PDB entry 8EXY | electron microscopy, 3.20 A resolution | chains C and D of the 9 polymer chains in the assembly

Chain C:
Molecule: DNA-directed RNA polymerase subunit beta
Source organism: Mycobacterium tuberculosis H37Rv
Notes: EC 2.7.7.6
Reference sequence: P9WGY9 (RPOB_MYCTU); residues 1-1178 here = UniProt positions 1-1178
Amino-acid sequence (1178 residues; numbered 1 to 1178; the number before each row is that of its first residue):
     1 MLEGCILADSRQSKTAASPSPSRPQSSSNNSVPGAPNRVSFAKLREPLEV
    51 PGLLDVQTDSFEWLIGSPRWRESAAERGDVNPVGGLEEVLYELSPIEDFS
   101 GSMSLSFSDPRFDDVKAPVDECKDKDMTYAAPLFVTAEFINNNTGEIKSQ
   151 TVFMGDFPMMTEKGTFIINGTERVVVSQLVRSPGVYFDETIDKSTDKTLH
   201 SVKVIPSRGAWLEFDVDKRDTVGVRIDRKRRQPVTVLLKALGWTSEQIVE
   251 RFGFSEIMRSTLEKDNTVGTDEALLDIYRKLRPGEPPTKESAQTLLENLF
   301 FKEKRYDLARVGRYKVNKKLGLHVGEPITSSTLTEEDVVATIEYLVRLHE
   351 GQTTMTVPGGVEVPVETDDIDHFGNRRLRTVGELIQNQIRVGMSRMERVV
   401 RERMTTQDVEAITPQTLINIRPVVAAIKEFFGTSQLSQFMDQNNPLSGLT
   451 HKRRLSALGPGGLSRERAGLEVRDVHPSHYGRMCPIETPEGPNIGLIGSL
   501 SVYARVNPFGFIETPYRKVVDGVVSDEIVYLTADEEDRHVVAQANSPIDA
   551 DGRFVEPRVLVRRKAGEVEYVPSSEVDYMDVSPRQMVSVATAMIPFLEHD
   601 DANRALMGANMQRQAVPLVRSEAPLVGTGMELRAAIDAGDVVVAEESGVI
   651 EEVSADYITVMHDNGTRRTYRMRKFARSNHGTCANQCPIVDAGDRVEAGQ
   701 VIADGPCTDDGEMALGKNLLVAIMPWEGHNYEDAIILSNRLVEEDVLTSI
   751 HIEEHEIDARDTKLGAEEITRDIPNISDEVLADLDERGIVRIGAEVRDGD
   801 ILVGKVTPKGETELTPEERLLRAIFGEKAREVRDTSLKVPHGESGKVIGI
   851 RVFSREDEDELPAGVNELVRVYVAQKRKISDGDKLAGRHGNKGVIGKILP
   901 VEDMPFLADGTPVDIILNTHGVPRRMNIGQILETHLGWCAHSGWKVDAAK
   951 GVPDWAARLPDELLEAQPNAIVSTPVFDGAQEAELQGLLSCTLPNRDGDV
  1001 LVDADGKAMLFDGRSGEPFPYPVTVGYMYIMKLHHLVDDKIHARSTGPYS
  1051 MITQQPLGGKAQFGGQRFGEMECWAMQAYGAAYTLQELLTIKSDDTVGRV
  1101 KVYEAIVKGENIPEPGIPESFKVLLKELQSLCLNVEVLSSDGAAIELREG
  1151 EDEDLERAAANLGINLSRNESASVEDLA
Unresolved in the structure: 1-29, 811-828, 1152-1178
Curated features (UniProtKB/Swiss-Prot):
  - natural variant: V423 (V423A: In strain: vr1), L436 (L436P: In strain: vr2), S437 (S437T: In strain: vr3), Q438 to D441 (sequence variant, change not given here; In strain: RJ49), Q438 (Q438L: In strain: vr4), F439 (F439V: In strain: RJ37), M440 to N443 (deletion: In strain: RJ55), D441 (D441V: In strain: vr3), L449 to K452 (sequence variant, change not given here; In strain: RJ48), H451 (H451D: In strain: vr5; H451L: In strain: SP28; H451N: In strain: vr6; H451P: In strain: vr8; H451Q: In strain: vr1; H451R: In strain: vr7), S456 (S456L: In strain: vr11 and RJ37; S456Q: In strain: vr9; S456W: In strain: vr10), L458 (L458P: In strain: vr12 and SP22)
  - mutagenesis: E138 (E138R: Weakens interaction with TRCF and CarD), I147 (I147A: Weakens interaction with TRCF and CarD), K148 (K148A: Does not affect association with TRCF, but weakens interaction with CarD), S149 (S149A: Does not affect association with TRCF, but weakens interaction with CarD)

Chain D:
Molecule: DNA-directed RNA polymerase subunit beta'
Source organism: Mycobacterium tuberculosis H37Rv
Notes: EC 2.7.7.6
Reference sequence: P9WGY7 (RPOC_MYCTU); numbering as in UniProt (aligned over 1-1316)
Amino-acid sequence (1316 residues; each row starts with the number of its first residue):
     1 MLDVNFFDELRIGLATAEDIRQWSYGEVKKPETINYRTLKPEKDGLFCEK
    51 IFGPTRDWECYCGKYKRVRFKGIICERCGVEVTRAKVRRERMGHIELAAP
   101 VTHIWYFKGVPSRLGYLLDLAPKDLEKIIYFAAYVITSVDEEMRHNELST
   151 LEAEMAVERKAVEDQRDGELEARAQKLEADLAELEAEGAKADARRKVRDG
   201 GEREMRQIRDRAQRELDRLEDIWSTFTKLAPKQLIVDENLYRELVDRYGE
   251 YFTGAMGAESIQKLIENFDIDAEAESLRDVIRNGKGQKKLRALKRLKVVA
   301 AFQQSGNSPMGMVLDAVPVIPPELRPMVQLDGGRFATSDLNDLYRRVINR
   351 NNRLKRLIDLGAPEIIVNNEKRMLQESVDALFDNGRRGRPVTGPGNRPLK
   401 SLSDLLKGKQGRFRQNLLGKRVDYSGRSVIVVGPQLKLHQCGLPKLMALE
   451 LFKPFVMKRLVDLNHAQNIKSAKRMVERQRPQVWDVLEEVIAEHPVLLNR
   501 APTLHRLGIQAFEPMLVEGKAIQLHPLVCEAFNADFDGDQMAVHLPLSAE
   551 AQAEARILMLSSNNILSPASGRPLAMPRLDMVTGLYYLTTEVPGDTGEYQ
   601 PASGDHPETGVYSSPAEAIMAADRGVLSVRAKIKVRLTQLRPPVEIEAEL
   651 FGHSGWQPGDAWMAETTLGRVMFNELLPLGYPFVNKQMHKKVQAAIINDL
   701 AERYPMIVVAQTVDKLKDAGFYWATRSGVTVSMADVLVPPRKKEILDHYE
   751 ERADKVEKQFQRGALNHDERNEALVEIWKEATDEVGQALREHYPDDNPII
   801 TIVDSGATGNFTQTRTLAGMKGLVTNPKGEFIPRPVKSSFREGLTVLEYF
   851 INTHGARKGLADTALRTADSGYLTRRLVDVSQDVIVREHDCQTERGIVVE
   901 LAERAPDGTLIRDPYIETSAYARTLGTDAVDEAGNVIVERGQDLGDPEID
   951 ALLAAGITQVKVRSVLTCATSTGVCATCYGRSMATGKLVDIGEAVGIVAA
  1001 QSIGEPGTQLTMRTFHQGGVGEDITGGLPRVQELFEARVPRGKAPIADVT
  1051 GRVRLEDGERFYKITIVPDDGGEEVVYDKISKRQRLRVFKHEDGSERVLS
  1101 DGDHVEVGQQLMEGSADPHEVLRVQGPREVQIHLVREVQEVYRAQGVSIH
  1151 DKHIEVIVRQMLRRVTIIDSGSTEFLPGSLIDRAEFEAENRRVVAEGGEP
  1201 AAGRPVLMGITKASLATDSWLSAASFQETTRVLTDAAINCRSDKLNGLKE
  1251 NVIIGKLIPAGTGINRYRNIAVQPTEEARAAAYTIPSYEDQYYSPDFGAA
  1301 TGAAVPLDDYGYSDYR
Unresolved in the structure: 1, 1015-1022, 1283-1316
Ion coordination: Zn2+ site 1: C60, C62, C75, C78; Mg2+: D535, D537 (shared with 1 residue of chain R); Zn2+ site 2: C891, C968, C975, C978
Ligand contacts: phosphomethylphosphonic acid guanylate ester (G2P): R500, P502, N533, Q1009, M1012, R1013
Curated features (UniProtKB/Swiss-Prot):
  - binding site (Zn(2+)): C60, C62, C75, C78, C891, C968, C975, C978
  - binding site (Mg(2+)): D535, D537, D539

How chain C and chain D interact:
Contacting residue pairs (234):
  R473(C) - R857(D)
  V475(C) - F850(D)  hydrophobic
  V475(C) - T853(D)
  V475(C) - H854(D)
  V475(C) - R857(D)
  H476(C) - F850(D)
  Y480(C) - V846(D)
  P485(C) - R857(D)  hydrogen bond (backbone-side chain)
  I486(C) - Y849(D)  hydrophobic
  I494(C) - R857(D)
  I494(C) - L860(D)  hydrophobic
  G495(C) - R857(D)
  Q543(C) - T845(D)
  Q543(C) - V846(D)
  Q543(C) - L847(D)
  N545(C) - V846(D)
  R562(C) - L847(D)
  V568(C) - L847(D)  hydrophobic
  P583(C) - V846(D)
  M586(C) - V846(D)
  L597(C) - Y849(D)
  E598(C) - G843(D)
  E598(C) - L844(D)  hydrogen bond (backbone-backbone)
  H599(C) - F840(D)
  H599(C) - R841(D)
  H599(C) - E842(D)
  H599(C) - G843(D)
  D600(C) - F840(D)
  D600(C) - Y849(D)  hydrogen bond (backbone-side chain)
  D601(C) - F840(D)
  D601(C) - Y849(D)
  A602(C) - A856(D)  hydrophobic
  N603(C) - A856(D)  hydrogen bond (side chain-backbone)
  I723(C) - T730(D)  hydrogen bond (backbone-side chain)
  P725(C) - T725(D)
  W726(C) - T725(D)
  E727(C) - T725(D)
  E727(C) - R726(D)  salt bridge
  G728(C) - P434(D)
  G728(C) - F721(D)
  H729(C) - V432(D)
  Y731(C) - P526(D)
  Y731(C) - F536(D)
  Y731(C) - R578(D)
  Y731(C) - D580(D)
  Y731(C) - F721(D)  hydrophobic
  E732(C) - D535(D)
  E732(C) - F536(D)  hydrogen bond (backbone-backbone)
  E732(C) - R578(D)  salt bridge
  E732(C) - L579(D)
  D733(C) - F536(D)
  R760(C) - D331(D)  hydrogen bond (side chain-backbone)
  D798(C) - R478(D)
  K884(C) - D537(D)
  K892(C) - D537(D)  salt bridge
  V894(C) - F536(D)
  V894(C) - G538(D)
  I895(C) - V431(D)
  G896(C) - V431(D)
  N918(C) - D580(D)  hydrogen bond
  T919(C) - V729(D)
  T919(C) - V731(D)
  H920(C) - L579(D)
  H920(C) - T583(D)  hydrogen bond
  R924(C) - Q813(D)
  M926(C) - Q813(D)
  M926(C) - L817(D)  hydrophobic
  M926(C) - F840(D)  hydrophobic
  I931(C) - V731(D)
  I931(C) - S732(D)
  H935(C) - M733(D)
  F977(C) - T845(D)
  E982(C) - M733(D)
  E982(C) - R841(D)
  K1007(C) - T730(D)
  K1007(C) - S732(D)  hydrogen bond
  K1007(C) - D735(D)  salt bridge
  D1012(C) - R726(D)  salt bridge
  P1020(C) - R726(D)
  Y1021(C) - S727(D)
  Y1021(C) - G728(D)
  T1024(C) - T730(D)  hydrogen bond
  T1024(C) - V731(D)  hydrogen bond (side chain-backbone)
  V1037(C) - K520(D)
  D1038(C) - K520(D)  salt bridge
  K1040(C) - R427(D)
  K1040(C) - V429(D)
  K1040(C) - Q540(D)
  I1041(C) - R427(D)
  H1042(C) - G426(D)
  H1042(C) - R427(D)  hydrogen bond (backbone-backbone)
  H1042(C) - M447(D)
  A1043(C) - S425(D)
  A1043(C) - G426(D)
  A1043(C) - E450(D)
  A1043(C) - L451(D)  hydrophobic
  R1044(C) - D423(D)  salt bridge
  R1044(C) - Y424(D)  hydrogen bond (backbone-backbone)
  R1044(C) - S425(D)  hydrogen bond (backbone-backbone)
  R1044(C) - E450(D)
  S1045(C) - D423(D)
  S1045(C) - Y424(D)
  S1045(C) - E450(D)
  Y1049(C) - D423(D)  hydrogen bond
  M1051(C) - R89(D)  hydrogen bond (backbone-side chain)
  I1052(C) - R89(D)  hydrogen bond (backbone-side chain)
  I1052(C) - L324(D)
  Q1055(C) - N416(D)  hydrogen bond (side chain-backbone)
  Q1055(C) - K420(D)
  Q1055(C) - R421(D)
  P1056(C) - R421(D)
  P1056(C) - D423(D)
  L1057(C) - R421(D)
  G1058(C) - R421(D)
  F1063(C) - E450(D)
  G1065(C) - R421(D)  hydrogen bond (backbone-side chain)
  G1065(C) - V422(D)
  Q1066(C) - R421(D)
  Q1066(C) - V422(D)  hydrogen bond (backbone-backbone)
  Q1066(C) - S425(D)
  Q1066(C) - G426(D)
  Q1066(C) - R427(D)
  R1067(C) - R414(D)
  R1067(C) - Q415(D)  hydrogen bond (side chain-backbone)
  R1067(C) - G419(D)  hydrogen bond (side chain-backbone)
  R1067(C) - K420(D)
  F1068(C) - G419(D)
  F1068(C) - K420(D)  hydrogen bond (backbone-backbone)
  E1070(C) - L418(D)
  M1071(C) - T503(D)
  E1072(C) - N499(D)
  E1072(C) - T503(D)
  C1073(C) - L418(D)
  W1074(C) - R875(D)
  W1074(C) - V878(D)
  W1074(C) - I997(D)
  W1074(C) - Q1001(D)
  M1076(C) - M559(D)  hydrophobic
  Q1077(C) - Q882(D)
  Q1077(C) - A994(D)
  Q1077(C) - I997(D)
  Q1077(C) - L1248(D)
  Q1077(C) - V1252(D)
  A1078(C) - R506(D)
  A1078(C) - Q1001(D)
  Y1079(C) - R506(D)
  Y1079(C) - L507(D)
  Y1079(C) - I509(D)  hydrogen bond (side chain-backbone)
  Y1079(C) - L558(D)
  Y1079(C) - M559(D)  hydrophobic
  Y1079(C) - N564(D)  hydrogen bond
  G1080(C) - G1261(D)
  G1080(C) - T1262(D)  hydrogen bond (backbone-side chain)
  A1081(C) - E554(D)
  A1082(C) - E554(D)
  A1082(C) - L1257(D)
  A1082(C) - I1258(D)  hydrophobic
  A1082(C) - A1260(D)
  A1082(C) - T1262(D)
  A1082(C) - G1263(D)
  Y1083(C) - E550(D)
  Y1083(C) - E554(D)
  Y1083(C) - R1268(D)
  T1084(C) - A551(D)
  T1084(C) - E554(D)  hydrogen bond
  E1087(C) - P546(D)
  E1087(C) - L547(D)
  E1087(C) - S548(D)  hydrogen bond
  E1087(C) - A551(D)
  L1088(C) - V422(D)
  L1089(C) - K420(D)
  L1089(C) - V1252(D)  hydrophobic
  K1092(C) - V422(D)
  K1092(C) - D423(D)  hydrogen bond (backbone-backbone)
  K1092(C) - L545(D)  hydrogen bond (side chain-backbone)
  S1093(C) - K420(D)
  S1093(C) - R421(D)  hydrogen bond (side chain-backbone)
  D1094(C) - K420(D)
  Y1103(C) - M457(D)
  I1106(C) - P454(D)  hydrophobic
  I1106(C) - F455(D)  hydrophobic
  I1106(C) - K458(D)
  I1106(C) - L547(D)  hydrophobic
  V1107(C) - K458(D)
  V1107(C) - I469(D)  hydrophobic
  G1109(C) - K458(D)
  G1116(C) - V4(D)
  I1117(C) - F7(D)  hydrophobic
  I1117(C) - I1254(D)
  P1118(C) - I1254(D)
  E1119(C) - R89(D)  salt bridge
  S1120(C) - N416(D)
  S1120(C) - L417(D)
  L1124(C) - L406(D)  hydrophobic
  L1124(C) - F413(D)  hydrophobic
  L1124(C) - L417(D)  hydrophobic
  K1126(C) - E90(D)
  E1127(C) - L402(D)
  E1127(C) - L405(D)
  L1128(C) - L406(D)  hydrophobic
  L1128(C) - L1233(D)  hydrophobic
  Q1129(C) - W23(D)
  S1130(C) - I320(D)
  L1131(C) - H103(D)  hydrogen bond (backbone-side chain)
  C1132(C) - A15(D)
  C1132(C) - I20(D)  hydrophobic
  C1132(C) - L314(D)  hydrophobic
  C1132(C) - P318(D)
  L1133(C) - G13(D)
  L1133(C) - W23(D)
  L1133(C) - A1237(D)  hydrophobic
  N1134(C) - R11(D)
  N1134(C) - I12(D)
  N1134(C) - G13(D)  hydrogen bond (backbone-backbone)
  N1134(C) - L14(D)
  N1134(C) - W23(D)
  V1135(C) - L10(D)  hydrophobic
  V1135(C) - R11(D)
  E1136(C) - L10(D)
  E1136(C) - R11(D)  salt bridge
  V1137(C) - F7(D)  hydrophobic
  V1137(C) - E9(D)
  V1137(C) - L10(D)  hydrophobic
  L1138(C) - D8(D)  hydrogen bond (backbone-backbone)
  L1138(C) - E9(D)  hydrogen bond (backbone-backbone)
  L1138(C) - R11(D)
  S1139(C) - F6(D)
  S1139(C) - D8(D)
  S1140(C) - D8(D)
  I1145(C) - F7(D)  hydrophobic
  L1147(C) - L2(D)  hydrophobic
  L1147(C) - F7(D)  hydrophobic
  R1148(C) - E90(D)
  E1149(C) - L2(D)
Also at the interface, not in a pair above, chain C (153 interface residues in all): L470, D474, P477, G491, L560, Y570, A605, L606, M724, A734, G799, G893, I928, L932, L985, Q986, D1005, F1019, P1022, V1023, T1046, T1053, G1069, A1075, L1085, Q1086, T1090, V1102, I1112, E1114, F1121, K1122, V1123
Also at the interface, not in a pair above, chain D (166 interface residues in all): D3, N5, D19, Y25, M92, W105, Y106, P321, P326, F382, R412, S428, K453, K473, L497, L504, H505, Q510, A542, H544, M581, Y587, R630, Y722, A724, I802, T808, T816, P827, R834, N852, K858, A864, L865, R866, E993, V998, W1220, I1253, G1255, K1256

In short:
Chain C and chain D form an interface of 153 and 166 residues respectively; the contacts include 36 hydrogen
bonds and 9 salt bridges. Polar pairs include E727(C)-R726(D), E732(C)-R578(D) and K892(C)-D537(D). Bound to
chain D: phosphomethylphosphonic acid guanylate ester.
Here chain C is DNA-directed RNA polymerase subunit beta and chain D is DNA-directed RNA polymerase subunit
beta', both from Mycobacterium tuberculosis H37Rv. Entry 8EXY (M. tuberculosis RNAP paused complex with B.
subtilis NusG and GMPCPP) was determined by electron microscopy (same publication as 8EHQ, 8EJ3, 8EOE, 8EOF,
8EOS and 8EOT).
